9CAJ - chains A and C of the 3 polymer chains in the assembly; structure by electron microscopy, 3.51 A resolution.

Chain A:
Molecule: DNA topoisomerase 3-beta-1
Organism: Homo sapiens
Notes: EC 5.6.2.1
Reference sequence: O95985 (TOP3B_HUMAN); numbering as in UniProt (aligned over 1-611)
Sequence (612 residues; numbered 0 to 611; the number before each row is that of its first residue; numbering starts at 0):
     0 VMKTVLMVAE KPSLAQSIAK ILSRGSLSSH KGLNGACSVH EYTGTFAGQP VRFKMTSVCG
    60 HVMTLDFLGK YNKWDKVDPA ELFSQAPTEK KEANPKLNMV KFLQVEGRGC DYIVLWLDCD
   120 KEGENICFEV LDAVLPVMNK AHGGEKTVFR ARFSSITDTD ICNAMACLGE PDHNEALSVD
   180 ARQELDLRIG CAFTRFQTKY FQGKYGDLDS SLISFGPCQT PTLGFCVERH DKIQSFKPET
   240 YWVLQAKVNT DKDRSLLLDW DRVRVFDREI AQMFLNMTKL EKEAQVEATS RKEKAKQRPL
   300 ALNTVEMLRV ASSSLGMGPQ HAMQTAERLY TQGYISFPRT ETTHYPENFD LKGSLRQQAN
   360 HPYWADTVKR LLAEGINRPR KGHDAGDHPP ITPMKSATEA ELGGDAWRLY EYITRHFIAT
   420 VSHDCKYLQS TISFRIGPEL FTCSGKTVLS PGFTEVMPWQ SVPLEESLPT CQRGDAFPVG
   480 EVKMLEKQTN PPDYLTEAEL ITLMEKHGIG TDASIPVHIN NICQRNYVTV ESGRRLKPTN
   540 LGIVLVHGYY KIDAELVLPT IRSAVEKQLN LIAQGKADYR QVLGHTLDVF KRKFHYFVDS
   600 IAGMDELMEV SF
Construct notes: expression tag (0); engineered mutation Phe336 (Tyr in O95985)
Bound ions: Mn2+: Glu9, Asp117 (shared with DA5(C) of chain C)
From the paper describing this entry:
  - mutagenesis - Y336F: abolished catalytic activity

Chain C:
Molecule: 9-nt DNA strand
Sequence (9 nucleotides; each row starts with the number of its first residue; numbers below 1 keep their minus sign (DA-1 is residue -1)):
    -1 ACAGATATT
Bound ions: Mn2+: DA5 (shared with Glu9(A), Asp117(A) of chain A)

How chain A and chain C interact:
Residue-residue contacts (42; chain A residue first):
  Glu9(A) - DA5(C)  phosphate contact
  Lys10(A) - DT6(C)  salt bridge to the phosphate
  Lys10(A) - DT7(C)  phosphate contact
  Pro11(A) - DT6(C)  phosphate contact
  Pro11(A) - DT7(C)  phosphate contact
  Ser12(A) - DT7(C)  hydrogen bond to the phosphate
  Ala35(A) - DT6(C)  base contact
  Cys58(A) - DT6(C)  sugar contact
  Asp65(A) - DC0(C)  hydrogen bond to the base
  Asn71(A) - DC0(C)  hydrogen bond to the base
  Trp73(A) - DA-1(C)  stacking on the base
  Trp73(A) - DC0(C)  hydrogen bond to the base
  Glu121(A) - DT4(C)  phosphate contact
  Arg181(A) - DA3(C)  sugar contact
  Gln182(A) - DG2(C)  base contact
  Asp185(A) - DA1(C)  base contact
  Asp185(A) - DG2(C)  sugar contact
  Leu186(A) - DA1(C)  base contact
  Gly189(A) - DA1(C)  sugar contact
  Cys190(A) - DC0(C)  base contact
  Thr193(A) - DC0(C)  sugar contact
  Arg194(A) - DC0(C)  hydrogen bond to the base
  Leu211(A) - DA-1(C)  phosphate contact
  Leu211(A) - DC0(C)  phosphate contact
  Ser213(A) - DA1(C)  phosphate contact
  Gly215(A) - DA1(C)  phosphate contact
  Gly215(A) - DG2(C)  phosphate contact
  Pro216(A) - DG2(C)  phosphate contact
  Cys217(A) - DG2(C)  hydrogen bond to the phosphate
  Gln218(A) - DG2(C)  hydrogen bond to the phosphate
  Arg338(A) - DA5(C)  salt bridge to the phosphate
  Gly509(A) - DA3(C)  phosphate contact
  Thr510(A) - DA3(C)  phosphate contact
  Thr510(A) - DT4(C)  hydrogen bond to the phosphate
  Ala512(A) - DT4(C)  base contact
  Ser513(A) - DA3(C)  hydrogen bond to the phosphate
  Val516(A) - DT4(C)  base contact
  His517(A) - DG2(C)  sugar contact
  His517(A) - DA3(C)  salt bridge to the phosphate
  Arg524(A) - DA1(C)  salt bridge to the phosphate
  Arg561(A) - DG2(C)  phosphate contact
  Arg561(A) - DA3(C)  salt bridge to the phosphate
Interface residues without a listed pair, chain A (43 interface residues in all): Gly59, His60, Leu64, Phe66, Asp74, Leu96, Phe214, Glu326, Asp511, Asn520

In short:
43 residues of chain A face 9 of chain C across their interface; the contacts include 9 hydrogen bonds, 5 salt
bridges and 1 aromatic stacking contact. Among the polar pairs are Asp65(A)-DC0(C), Asn71(A)-DC0(C) and
Trp73(A)-DC0(C). Glu9(A), Asp117(A) and DA5(C) form the Mn2+ site. From the paper: Y336F of chain A abolishes
catalytic activity.
Chain A is DNA topoisomerase 3-beta-1 (Homo sapiens) and chain C is a 9-nt DNA strand; the structure, Human
TOP3B-TDRD3 core complex in pre-cleavage state with ssDNA 5'-ACAGATATT-3, was determined by electron
microscopy together with 9C9W, 9C9Y, 9CA0, 9CA1, 9CA4, 9CAG and 3 further entries from the same study.
